5CPB - chains A and F of the 4 polymer chains in the assembly; structure by X-ray diffraction, 2.00 A resolution.

# Chain A (and F)
Protein: Enoyl-[acyl-carrier-protein] reductase [NADH]
Source organism: Mycobacterium tuberculosis
Notes: EC 1.3.1.9; chain F of this document is another copy of the same molecule, construct and numbering; everything in this record applies to it too
Reference sequence: M9TGV3 (M9TGV3_MYCTX); residue numbers follow UniProt; this construct covers 1-269
Sequence (289 residues; row label = number of the first residue in the row; numbers below 1 keep their minus sign (Met-19 is residue -19)):
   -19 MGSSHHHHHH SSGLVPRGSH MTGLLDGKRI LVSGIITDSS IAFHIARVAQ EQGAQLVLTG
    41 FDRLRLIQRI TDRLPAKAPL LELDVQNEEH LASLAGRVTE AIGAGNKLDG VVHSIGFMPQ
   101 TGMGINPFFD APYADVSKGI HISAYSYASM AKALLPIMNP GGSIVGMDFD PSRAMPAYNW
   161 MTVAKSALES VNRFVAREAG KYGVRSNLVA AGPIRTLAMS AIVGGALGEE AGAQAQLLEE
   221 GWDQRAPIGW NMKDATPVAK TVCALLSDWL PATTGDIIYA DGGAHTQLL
Unresolved in the structure: -19 to 1 (chain F: -19 to 2, 205)
Construct notes: initiating methionine (-19); expression tag (-18 to 0); engineered mutation Ala215 (Ile in M9TGV3)
Small-molecule neighbours: NAD (nicotinamide-adenine-dinucleotide): Gly14, Ile15, Ile16, Ser20, Ile21, Phe41, Leu63, Asp64, Val65, Gln66, Ser94, Ile95, Gly96, Phe97, Ile122, Met147, Asp148, Phe149, Tyr158, Met161, Lys165, Ala191, Gly192, Pro193, Ile194, Thr196
From the paper describing this entry:
  - mutagenesis - I215A: decreased catalytic activity on the uninhibited enzyme

# Interface between chain A and chain F
Contacting residue pairs (22; chain A residue first):
  Arg153(A) - Ser152(F)
  Arg153(A) - Arg153(F)
  Arg153(A) - His265(F)  hydrogen bond (side chain-backbone)
  Arg153(A) - Thr266(F)
  Arg153(A) - Gln267(F)
  Arg153(A) - Leu268(F)
  Ala154(A) - Thr266(F)  hydrogen bond (backbone-backbone)
  Ala154(A) - Gln267(F)
  Ala154(A) - Leu268(F)  hydrogen bond (backbone-backbone)
  Met155(A) - Leu268(F)  hydrophobic
  Pro156(A) - Leu269(F)
  Leu217(A) - Leu269(F)  hydrophobic
  Arg225(A) - Leu268(F)
  His265(A) - Arg153(F)  hydrogen bond (backbone-side chain)
  Thr266(A) - Arg153(F)
  Thr266(A) - Ala154(F)  hydrogen bond (backbone-backbone)
  Gln267(A) - Arg153(F)
  Gln267(A) - Ala154(F)
  Leu268(A) - Arg153(F)
  Leu268(A) - Ala154(F)  hydrogen bond (backbone-backbone)
  Leu268(A) - Leu218(F)  hydrophobic
  Leu269(A) - Leu218(F)  hydrophobic
Also at the interface, not in a pair above, chain A (16 interface residues in all): Asp150, Ser152, Gln214, Leu218, Trp222
Also at the interface, not in a pair above, chain F (14 interface residues in all): Asp150, Met155, Pro156, Trp222, Arg225

# In short
Chain A and chain F form an interface of 16 and 14 residues respectively, with 6 hydrogen bonds. Polar pairs
include Arg153(A)-His265(F), Ala154(A)-Thr266(F) and Ala154(A)-Leu268(F). Bound to chain A: NAD. From the
paper: I215A of chain A reduces catalytic activity on the uninhibited enzyme.
Both chains are Enoyl-[acyl-carrier-protein] reductase [NADH] (Mycobacterium tuberculosis). Entry 5CPB (The
effect of isoleucine to alanine mutation on InhA enzyme crystallization pattern and inhibition by ligand ...)
was determined by X-ray diffraction, deposited together with 5CPF, 5COQ and 5CP8.
